9EXX - chain A; structure by X-ray diffraction, 1.94 A resolution.

Chain A:
Name: Histone-lysine N-methyltransferase NSD2
From: Homo sapiens
Notes: EC 2.1.1.357
UniProt: O96028 (NSD2_HUMAN); numbering as in UniProt (aligned over 208-368)
Amino-acid sequence (174 residues; each row starts with the number of its first residue):
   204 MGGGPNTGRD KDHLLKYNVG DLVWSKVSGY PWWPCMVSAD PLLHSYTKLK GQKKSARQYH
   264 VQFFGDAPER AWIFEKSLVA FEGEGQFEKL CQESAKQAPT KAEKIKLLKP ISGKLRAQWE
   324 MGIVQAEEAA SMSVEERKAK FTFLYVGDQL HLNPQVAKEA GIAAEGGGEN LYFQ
Not modelled in the structure: 204-216, 365-377
Differences from the reference sequence: initiating methionine (204); expression tag (205-207, 369-377)
Residues lining bound ligands: A1H7Y (4-methyl-3-[1-methyl-5-(3-oxidanylidene-4H-1,4-benzoxazin-7-yl)imidazol-4-yl]-N-phenyl-benzamide): Val230, Tyr233, Pro234, Trp236, Phe266, Phe267, Gly268, Asp269, Ala270, Pro271, Glu272, Arg273, Ala274, Leu318, Gln321

Summary:
Bound to chain A: compound A1H7Y.
Chain A is Histone-lysine N-methyltransferase NSD2 (Homo sapiens); the structure, Crystal structure of the
PWWP1 domain of NSD2 bound by compound 18, was determined by X-ray diffraction together with 9EXW and 9EXY
from the same study.
